PDB entry 8EU9 | electron microscopy, 3.48 A resolution | chains Q and U of the 10 polymer chains in the assembly

== Chain Q ==
Molecule: Chromatin-remodeling ATPase INO80
Organism: Saccharomyces cerevisiae (strain ATCC 204508 / S288c)
Notes: EC 3.6.4.-
UniProt: P53115 (INO80_YEAST); residues 948-1440 here = UniProt positions 948-1440
Amino-acid sequence (493 residues; numbered 948 to 1440; the number before each row is that of its first residue):
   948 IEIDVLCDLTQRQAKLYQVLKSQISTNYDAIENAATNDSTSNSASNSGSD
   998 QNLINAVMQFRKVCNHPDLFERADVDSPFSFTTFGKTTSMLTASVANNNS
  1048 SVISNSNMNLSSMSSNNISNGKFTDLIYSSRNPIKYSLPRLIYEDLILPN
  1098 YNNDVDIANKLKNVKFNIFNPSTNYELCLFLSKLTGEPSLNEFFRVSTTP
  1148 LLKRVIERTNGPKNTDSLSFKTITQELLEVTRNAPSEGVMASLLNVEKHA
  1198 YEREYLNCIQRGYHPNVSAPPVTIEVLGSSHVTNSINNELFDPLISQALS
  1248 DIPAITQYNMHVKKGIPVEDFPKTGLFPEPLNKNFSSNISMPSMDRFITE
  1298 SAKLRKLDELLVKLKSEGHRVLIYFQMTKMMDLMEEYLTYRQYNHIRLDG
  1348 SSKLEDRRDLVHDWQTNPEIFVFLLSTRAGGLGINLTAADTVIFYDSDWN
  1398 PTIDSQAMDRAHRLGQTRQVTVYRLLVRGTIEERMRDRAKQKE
Not modelled in the structure: 986-998, 1037-1068, 1346-1355, 1375-1381, 1409-1413

== Chain U ==
Molecule: RuvB-like protein 2
Organism: Saccharomyces cerevisiae (strain ATCC 204508 / S288c)
Notes: EC 3.6.4.12
UniProt: Q12464 (RUVB2_YEAST); residue numbers follow UniProt; this construct covers 15-460
Amino-acid sequence (446 residues; each row starts with the number of its first residue):
    15 KSLSLIAAHSHITGLGLDENLQPRPTSEGMVGQLQARRAAGVILKMVQNG
    65 TIAGRAVLVAGPPSTGKTALAMGVSQSLGKDVPFTAIAGSEIFSLELSKT
   115 EALTQAFRKSIGIKIKEETELIEGEVVEIQIDRSITGGHKQGKLTIKTTD
   165 METIYELGNKMIDGLTKEKVLAGDVISIDKASGKITKLGRSFARSRDYDA
   215 MGADTRFVQCPEGELQKRKTVVHTVSLHEIDVINSRTQGFLALFTGDTGE
   265 IRSEVRDQINTKVAEWKEEGKAEIVPGVLFIDEVHMLDIECFSFINRALE
   315 DEFAPIVMMATNRGVSKTRGTNYKSPHGLPLDLLDRSIIITTKSYNEQEI
   365 KTILSIRAQEEEVELSSDALDLLTKTGVETSLRYSSNLISVAQQIAMKRK
   415 NNTVEVEDVKRAYLLFLDSARSVKYVQENESQYIDDQGNVQISIAK
Not modelled in the structure: 210-219
UniProt features mapped onto this chain:
  - binding site (ATP): Gly75 to Thr82

== Chain Q / chain U interface ==
Residue-residue contacts (43):
  Gly1032(Q) - Glu182(U)
  Lys1033(Q) - Lys183(U)
  Thr1034(Q) - Lys183(U)
  Thr1035(Q) - Leu185(U)
  Phe1070(Q) - Arg147(U)
  Asp1072(Q) - Thr180(U)
  Ile1074(Q) - Asp177(U)
  Ile1074(Q) - Lys181(U)
  Ser1076(Q) - Lys181(U)
  Arg1078(Q) - Glu182(U)  salt bridge
  Arg1078(Q) - Lys198(U)
  Tyr1083(Q) - Glu243(U)  hydrogen bond
  Tyr1083(Q) - Phe254(U)  hydrophobic
  Tyr1083(Q) - Leu257(U)  hydrophobic
  Ser1084(Q) - His237(U)
  Leu1085(Q) - His237(U)
  Pro1086(Q) - Ile129(U)  hydrophobic
  Pro1086(Q) - Glu131(U)
  Pro1086(Q) - His237(U)
  Pro1086(Q) - Val239(U)
  Arg1087(Q) - Glu131(U)  hydrogen bond (backbone-side chain)
  Arg1087(Q) - Glu132(U)
  Arg1087(Q) - Thr133(U)
  Leu1088(Q) - Glu131(U)  hydrogen bond (backbone-side chain)
  Leu1088(Q) - Trp280(U)
  Leu1088(Q) - Lys285(U)
  Ile1089(Q) - Trp280(U)  hydrophobic
  Asp1092(Q) - Lys276(U)  salt bridge
  Asp1092(Q) - Trp280(U)  hydrogen bond
  Leu1093(Q) - Ile244(U)  hydrophobic
  Leu1093(Q) - Ile273(U)  hydrophobic
  Leu1093(Q) - Lys276(U)
  Val1219(Q) - Phe254(U)
  Val1219(Q) - Phe258(U)  hydrophobic
  Ile1221(Q) - Phe254(U)  hydrophobic
  Val1223(Q) - Ser196(U)
  Leu1224(Q) - Thr133(U)
  Gly1225(Q) - Asp193(U)
  Gly1225(Q) - Ala195(U)
  Gly1225(Q) - Ser196(U)
  Ser1226(Q) - Ser196(U)  hydrogen bond (backbone-side chain)
  Ser1227(Q) - Ala195(U)
  Thr1230(Q) - Ser196(U)
Interface residues without a listed pair, chain Q (30 interface residues in all): Thr1030, Phe1031, Ile1094, Thr1220
Interface residues without a listed pair, chain U (30 interface residues in all): Arg204, Ile247, Asn248, Glu279

== In short ==
The chain Q/chain U interface involves 30 residues from each chain, with 5 hydrogen bonds and 2 salt bridges.
Polar pairs include Arg1078(Q)-Glu182(U), Asp1092(Q)-Lys276(U) and Tyr1083(Q)-Glu243(U). Curated annotation
(UniProt) lists 8 ATP-binding residues on chain U.
Chain Q is Chromatin-remodeling ATPase INO80 and chain U is RuvB-like protein 2, both from Saccharomyces
cerevisiae (strain ATCC 204508 / S288c); the structure, Class1 of the INO80-Nucleosome complex, was determined
by electron microscopy together with 8ETS, 8ETT, 8ETU, 8ETV, 8ETW, 8EUE, 8EUF and 8EUJ from the same study.
